PDB entry 4MK0 | X-ray diffraction, 2.40 A resolution | chains A and B of the 3 polymer chains in the assembly

Chain A:
Molecule: Beta-adrenergic receptor kinase 1
Organism: Homo sapiens
Notes: EC 2.7.11.15
UniProtKB: P25098 (ARBK1_HUMAN); numbering as in UniProt (aligned over 30-668)
Amino-acid sequence (640 residues; row label = number of the first residue in the row):
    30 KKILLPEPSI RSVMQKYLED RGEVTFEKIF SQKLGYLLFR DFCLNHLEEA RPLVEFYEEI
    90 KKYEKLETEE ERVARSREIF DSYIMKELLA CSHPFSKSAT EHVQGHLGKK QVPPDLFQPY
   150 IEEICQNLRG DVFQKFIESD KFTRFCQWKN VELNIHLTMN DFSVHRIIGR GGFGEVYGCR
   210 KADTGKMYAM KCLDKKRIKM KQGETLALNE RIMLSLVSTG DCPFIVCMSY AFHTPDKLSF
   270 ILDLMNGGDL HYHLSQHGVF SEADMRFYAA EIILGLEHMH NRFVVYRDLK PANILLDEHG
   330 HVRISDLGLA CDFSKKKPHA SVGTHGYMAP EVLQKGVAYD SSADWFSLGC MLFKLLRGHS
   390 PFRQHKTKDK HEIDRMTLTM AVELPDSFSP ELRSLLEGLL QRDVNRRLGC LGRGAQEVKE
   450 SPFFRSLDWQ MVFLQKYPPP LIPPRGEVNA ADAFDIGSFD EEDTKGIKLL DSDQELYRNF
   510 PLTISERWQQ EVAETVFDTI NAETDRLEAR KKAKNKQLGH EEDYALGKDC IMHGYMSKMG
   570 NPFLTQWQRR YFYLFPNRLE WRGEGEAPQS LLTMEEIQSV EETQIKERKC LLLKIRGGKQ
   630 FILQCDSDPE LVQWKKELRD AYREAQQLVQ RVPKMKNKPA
Not modelled in the structure: 484-492
Sequence notes: expression tag (669)
Swiss-Prot annotation at these positions:
  - active site: D317 (Proton acceptor)
  - binding site (ATP): I197 to V205, K220
  - natural variant: R578 (R578Q: In a colorectal adenocarcinoma sample)
Ligand contacts: 29X (5-{[(3S,4R)-4-(4-fluorophenyl)piperidin-3-yl]methoxy}-1H-isoindol-1-one): I197, G198, R199, G200, G203, E204, V205, A218, K220, L222, V255, L271, D272, L273, M274, N275, D278, A321, N322, L324, S334, D335, A480, D481, A482
From the paper describing this entry:
  - binding site for 29X: D272, M274, A321
  - conformationally variable residues: M274

Chain B:
Molecule: Guanine nucleotide-binding protein G(I)/G(S)/G(T) subunit beta-1
Organism: Bos taurus
UniProtKB: P62871 (GBB1_BOVIN); numbering as in UniProt (aligned over 2-340)
Amino-acid sequence (339 residues; numbered 2 to 340; the number before each row is that of its first residue):
     2 SELDQLRQEA EQLKNQIRDA RKACADATLS QITNNIDPVG RIQMRTRRTL RGHLAKIYAM
    62 HWGTDSRLLV SASQDGKLII WDSYTTNKVH AIPLRSSWVM TCAYAPSGNY VACGGLDNIC
   122 SIYNLKTREG NVRVSRELAG HTGYLSCCRF LDDNQIVTSS GDTTCALWDI ETGQQTTTFT
   182 GHTGDVMSLS LAPDTRLFVS GACDASAKLW DVREGMCRQT FTGHESDINA ICFFPNGNAF
   242 ATGSDDATCR LFDLRADQEL MTYSHDNIIC GITSVSFSKS GRLLLAGYDD FNCNVWDALK
   302 ADRAGVLAGH DNRVSCLGVT DDGMAVATGS WDSFLKIWN
Swiss-Prot annotation at these positions:
  - modified residue: S2 (N-acetylserine), H266 (Phosphohistidine)

How chain A and chain B interact:
Residue-residue contacts (42; chain A residue first):
  Y553(A) - K78(B)  hydrogen bond
  G556(A) - R96(B)
  K557(A) - P94(B)
  K557(A) - R96(B)
  D558(A) - R96(B)
  D558(A) - S97(B)
  D558(A) - S98(B)  hydrogen bond
  F584(A) - S98(B)
  P585(A) - S98(B)
  P585(A) - W99(B)
  N586(A) - Q75(B)  hydrogen bond (side chain-backbone)
  N586(A) - S98(B)  hydrogen bond (side chain-backbone)
  N586(A) - W99(B)
  R587(A) - Q75(B)
  R587(A) - D76(B)  hydrogen bond (side chain-backbone)
  R587(A) - S98(B)  hydrogen bond
  E589(A) - K78(B)  salt bridge
  P597(A) - L55(B)
  Q598(A) - L55(B)
  L600(A) - L55(B)  hydrophobic
  T602(A) - Q75(B)
  E604(A) - K57(B)  salt bridge
  E604(A) - Q75(B)  hydrogen bond
  A654(A) - W99(B)  hydrophobic
  L657(A) - W99(B)  hydrophobic
  P662(A) - Y145(B)
  P662(A) - M188(B)  hydrophobic
  K663(A) - M101(B)
  K663(A) - S147(B)  hydrogen bond (side chain-backbone)
  K663(A) - R314(B)  hydrogen bond (backbone-side chain)
  K663(A) - W332(B)
  M664(A) - Y59(B)  hydrophobic
  M664(A) - W99(B)
  M664(A) - V100(B)
  M664(A) - M101(B)  hydrophobic
  M664(A) - W332(B)
  K665(A) - R314(B)
  K665(A) - W332(B)
  K667(A) - D246(B)  salt bridge
  P668(A) - D290(B)
  A669(A) - I270(B)
  A669(A) - D290(B)
Interface residues without a listed pair, chain A (26 interface residues in all): V658, V661, N666
Interface residues without a listed pair, chain B (28 interface residues in all): G77, L95, L117, D186, C204, N230, C271

Summary:
26 residues of chain A face 28 of chain B across their interface; the contacts include 9 hydrogen bonds and 3
salt bridges. Polar pairs include E589(A)-K78(B), E604(A)-K57(B) and K667(A)-D246(B). Ligands of chain A:
compound 29X. From the paper: a binding site for 29X at D272(A), M274(A) and A321(A); conformational
variability at M274(A).
Chain A is Beta-adrenergic receptor kinase 1 (Homo sapiens) and chain B is Guanine nucleotide-binding protein
G(I)/G(S)/G(T) subunit beta-1 (Bos taurus); the structure, Crystal structure of G protein-coupled receptor
kinase 2 in complex with a a rationally designed paroxetine ..., was determined by X-ray diffraction.
